PDB entry 6E8X | X-ray diffraction, 1.60 A resolution | chain A

Chain A:
Molecule: Carbonic anhydrase 2
From: Homo sapiens
Notes: EC 4.2.1.1
Reference sequence: P00918 (CAH2_HUMAN); the author numbering skips numbers that UniProt does not, so the offset changes along the chain: 4-125 = UniProt 4-125; 127-261 = UniProt 126-260
Chain sequence (257 residues; each row starts with the number of its first residue; note: 1 number in that range is skipped by the numbering (no residue carries it; nothing is unmodelled there)):
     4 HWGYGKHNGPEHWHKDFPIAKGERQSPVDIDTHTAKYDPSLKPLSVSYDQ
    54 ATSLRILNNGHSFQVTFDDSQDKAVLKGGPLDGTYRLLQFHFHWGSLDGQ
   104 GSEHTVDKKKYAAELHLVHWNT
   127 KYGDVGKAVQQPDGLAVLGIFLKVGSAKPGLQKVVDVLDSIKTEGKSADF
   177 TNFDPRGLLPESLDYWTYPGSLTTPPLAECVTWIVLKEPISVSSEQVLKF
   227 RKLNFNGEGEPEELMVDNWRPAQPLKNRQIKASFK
Differences from the reference sequence: engineered mutation Ser-65 (Ala in P00918), Gln-67 (Asn in P00918), Thr-69 (Glu in P00918), Leu-91 (Ile in P00918), Val-131 (Phe130 in P00918), Glu-170 (Lys169 in P00918), Ala-204 (Leu203 in P00918)
Metal / ion sites: Zn2+: His-94, His-96, His-119 (together with J0A)
Small-molecule neighbours: J0A ((13alpha,17alpha)-2-methoxyestra-1,3,5,7,9,11-hexaene-3,17-diyl disulfamate): His-64, Gln-92, His-94, His-96, Glu-106, His-119, Val-121, Val-131, Gly-132, Val-135, Leu-141, Val-143, Ser-197, Leu-198, Thr-199, Thr-200, Trp-209
UniProt features mapped onto this chain:
  - active site: His-64 (Proton donor/acceptor)
  - binding site (Zn(2+)): His-94, His-96, His-119
  - binding site (substrate): Thr-199, Thr-200
  - site: Tyr-7 (Fine-tunes the proton-transfer properties of H-64), Asn-62 (Fine-tunes the proton-transfer properties of H-64), Gln-92 (Involved in the binding of some activators, including histamine and L-histidine)
  - modified residue (Phosphoserine): Ser-166, Ser-173

Summary:
Chain A binds compound J0A. His-94, His-96 and His-119 coordinate Zn2+. UniProt lists active-site residue
His-64, 3 Zn2+-binding residues and substrate-binding residues Thr-199 and Thr-200.
Chain A is Carbonic anhydrase 2 (Homo sapiens); the structure, CA IX mimic Complexed with Steroidal Sulfamate
Compound STX 140, was determined by X-ray diffraction, deposited together with 6E8P, 6E91 and 6E92.
